Entry 5ZIK (X-ray diffraction, 2.45 A resolution); this record covers chain A.

[Chain A]
Protein: Probable 2-dehydropantoate 2-reductase
From: Pseudomonas aeruginosa PAO1
Notes: EC 1.1.1.169
UniProt: Q9HW09 (PANE_PSEAE); residue numbers follow UniProt; this construct covers 1-303
Amino-acid sequence (303 residues; numbered 1 to 303; the number before each row is that of its first residue):
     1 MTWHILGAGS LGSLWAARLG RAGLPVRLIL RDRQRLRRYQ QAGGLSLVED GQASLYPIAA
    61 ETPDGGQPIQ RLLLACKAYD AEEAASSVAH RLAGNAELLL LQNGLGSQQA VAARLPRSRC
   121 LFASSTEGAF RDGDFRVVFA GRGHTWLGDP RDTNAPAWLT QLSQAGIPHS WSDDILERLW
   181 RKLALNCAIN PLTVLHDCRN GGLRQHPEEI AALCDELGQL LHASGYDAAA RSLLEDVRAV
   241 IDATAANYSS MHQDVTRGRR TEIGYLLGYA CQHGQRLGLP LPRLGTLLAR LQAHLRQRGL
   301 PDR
UniProt features mapped onto this chain:
  - active site: Lys182 (Proton donor)
  - binding site (NADP(+)): Gly7 to Gly12, Arg35, Asn103, Ala129, Arg131, Glu262
  - binding site (substrate): Asn103, Asn186, Asn190, Asn200, Ser250

[In short]
Curated annotation (UniProt) lists active-site residue Lys182, 11 NADP+-binding residues and 5
substrate-binding residues.
Chain A is Probable 2-dehydropantoate 2-reductase (Pseudomonas aeruginosa PAO1); the structure, Crystal
structure of Ketopantoate reductase from Pseudomonas aeruginosa, was determined by X-ray diffraction together
with 5ZIX from the same study.
